6W1X - chains H and M of the 12 polymer chains in the assembly; structure by electron microscopy, 3.90 A resolution.

# Chain H
Name: CRISPR-associated protein Csy3
Source organism: Pseudomonas aeruginosa
UniProt: A0A444M080 (A0A444M080_PSEAI); residues 21-361 here correspond to UniProt positions 2-342 (UniProt number = residue number - 19)
Amino-acid sequence (360 residues; row label = number of the first residue in the row):
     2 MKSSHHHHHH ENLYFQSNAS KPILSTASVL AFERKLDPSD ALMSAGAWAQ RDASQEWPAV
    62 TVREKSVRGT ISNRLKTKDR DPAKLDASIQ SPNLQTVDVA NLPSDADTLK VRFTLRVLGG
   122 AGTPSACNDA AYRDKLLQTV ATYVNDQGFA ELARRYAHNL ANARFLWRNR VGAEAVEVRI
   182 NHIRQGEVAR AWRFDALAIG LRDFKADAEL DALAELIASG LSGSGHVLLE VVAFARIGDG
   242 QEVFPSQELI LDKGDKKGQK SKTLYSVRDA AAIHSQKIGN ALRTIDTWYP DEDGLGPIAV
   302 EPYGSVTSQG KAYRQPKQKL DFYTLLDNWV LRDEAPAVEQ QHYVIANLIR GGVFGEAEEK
Not modelled in the structure: 2-24, 358-361
Construct notes: expression tag (2-20)

# Chain M
Molecule: 60-nt RNA strand
Source organism: Pseudomonas aeruginosa
Sequence (60 nucleotides; each row starts with the number of its first residue):
     1 CUAAGAAAUU CACGGCGGGC UUGAUGUCCG CGUCUACCUG GUUCACUGCC GUGUAGGCAG

# Interface between chain H and chain M
Contacting residue pairs (41):
  Leu31(H) - G5(M)  base contact
  Ala32(H) - G5(M)  sugar contact
  Phe33(H) - G5(M)  sugar contact
  Glu34(H) - G5(M)  phosphate contact
  Glu34(H) - A6(M)  phosphate contact
  Arg35(H) - G5(M)  phosphate contact
  Arg35(H) - A6(M)  salt bridge to the phosphate
  Arg35(H) - A7(M)  salt bridge to the phosphate
  Ser67(H) - G15(M)  phosphate contact
  Val68(H) - C13(M)  base contact
  Val68(H) - G15(M)  phosphate contact
  Arg69(H) - C13(M)  hydrogen bond to the sugar
  Arg69(H) - G14(M)  phosphate contact
  Arg69(H) - G15(M)  hydrogen bond to the phosphate
  Gly70(H) - C13(M)  hydrogen bond to the sugar
  Gly70(H) - G14(M)  phosphate contact
  Pro93(H) - G15(M)  base contact
  Leu95(H) - G15(M)  base contact
  Gln96(H) - C13(M)  hydrogen bond to the base
  Ser126(H) - G5(M)  sugar contact
  Trp168(H) - A8(M)  base contact
  Arg169(H) - C11(M)  salt bridge to the phosphate
  Ser247(H) - U9(M)  phosphate contact
  Ser247(H) - U10(M)  phosphate contact
  Gln248(H) - U9(M)  hydrogen bond to the sugar
  Gln248(H) - U10(M)  hydrogen bond to the phosphate
  Leu250(H) - U9(M)  base contact
  His275(H) - U9(M)  salt bridge to the phosphate
  Gln277(H) - A7(M)  sugar contact
  Gln277(H) - A8(M)  phosphate contact
  Gln277(H) - U9(M)  phosphate contact
  Lys278(H) - A8(M)  phosphate contact
  Lys278(H) - U9(M)  salt bridge to the phosphate
  Lys278(H) - U10(M)  salt bridge to the phosphate
  Asn281(H) - A8(M)  hydrogen bond to the sugar
  Arg284(H) - A8(M)  salt bridge to the phosphate
  Val307(H) - A8(M)  base contact
  Thr308(H) - A8(M)  hydrogen bond to the base
  Gly353(H) - A6(M)  sugar contact
  Val354(H) - G5(M)  base contact
  Val354(H) - A6(M)  base contact
Interface residues without a listed pair, chain H (35 interface residues in all): Val30, Thr71, Ala127, Lys263, Glu302, Ser309, Arg351, Gly352
Interface residues without a listed pair, chain M (12 interface residues in all): A4, A12

# Overview
35 residues of chain H face 12 of chain M across their interface, with 8 hydrogen bonds and 7 salt bridges.
Polar contacts include Gln96(H)-C13(M), Thr308(H)-A8(M) and Arg69(H)-C13(M).
Chain H is CRISPR-associated protein Csy3 and chain M is a 60-nt RNA strand, both from Pseudomonas aeruginosa;
the structure, Cryo-EM structure of anti-CRISPR AcrIF9, bound to the type I-F crRNA-guided CRISPR surveillance
complex, was determined by electron microscopy (same publication as 6WHI).
